PDB entry 2LCT | solution NMR | chains A and B

Chain A:
Molecule: Proto-oncogene vav
Source organism: Homo sapiens
Notes: fragment: SH2 domain residues 664-767
UniProt: P15498 (VAV_HUMAN); residue numbers follow UniProt; this construct covers 664-767
Chain sequence (107 residues; row label = number of the first residue in the row):
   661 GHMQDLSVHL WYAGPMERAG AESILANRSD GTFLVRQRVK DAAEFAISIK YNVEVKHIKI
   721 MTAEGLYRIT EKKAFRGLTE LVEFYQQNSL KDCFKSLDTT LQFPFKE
Construct notes: expression tag (661-663)
UniProt features mapped onto this chain:
  - mutagenesis: Arg696 (R696L: Loss of interaction with SYK)
What the authors report for this chain:
  - conformationally variable residues: Met721 to Arg728

Chain B:
Molecule: Tyrosine-protein kinase SYK
Notes: EC 2.7.10.2; fragment: sequence database residues 338-350
UniProt: P48025 (KSYK_MOUSE); numbering as in UniProt (aligned over 338-350)
Chain sequence (13 residues; row label = number of the first residue in the row):
   338 DTEVYESPYA DPE
Modified residues: Tyr342 (o-phosphotyrosine; PTR); Tyr346 (o-phosphotyrosine; PTR)
UniProt features mapped onto this chain:
  - modified residue: Thr339 (Phosphothreonine), Tyr342 (Phosphotyrosine), Ser344 (Phosphoserine), Tyr346 (Phosphotyrosine)
What the authors report for this chain:
  - post-translational modification sites: Tyr342, Tyr346
  - mutagenesis - Y342F, Y342F/Y346F, Y346F: decreased signaling
  - mutagenesis - Y346F (2-fold): decreased signaling (NFAT activity)

How chain A and chain B interact:
Residue-residue contacts (25; chain A residue first):
  Arg678(A) with Asp338(B); Thr339(B); Glu340(B); Val341(B); Glu343(B)
  Arg696(A) with Tyr342(B)
  Arg698(A) with Tyr342(B)
  Val699(A) with Tyr342(B)
  Ala706(A) with Tyr342(B)
  Lys716(A) with Tyr346(B)
  His717(A) with Tyr342(B); Pro345(B)
  Ile718(A) with Tyr342(B); Pro345(B)
  Lys719(A) with Tyr342(B)
  Ile729(A) with Tyr346(B)
  Thr730(A) with Tyr346(B); Ala347(B)
  Glu731(A) with Asp348(B)
  Lys732(A) with Ala347(B); Asp348(B)
  Phe754(A) with Tyr346(B)
  Lys755(A) with Tyr346(B)
  Ser756(A) with Tyr346(B)
  Leu757(A) with Tyr346(B)
Also at the interface, not in a pair above, chain A (19 interface residues in all): Met676, Cys753
Interface features reported in the paper:
  - residue pairs: Arg678(A)-Tyr342(B), Arg696(A)-Tyr342(B), Arg698(A)-Tyr342(B), Ala706(A)-Tyr342(B), Lys716(A)-Tyr346(B), His717(A)-Tyr342(B), Ile718(A)-Pro345(B), Lys719(A)-Tyr342(B), Lys755(A)-Tyr346(B)
  - interface residues, chain A: Ile729(A), Lys751(A)

Summary:
Chain A and chain B form an interface of 19 and 10 residues respectively. The authors report contacts between
Arg678(A) and Tyr342(B), Arg696(A) and Tyr342(B) and Arg698(A) and Tyr342(B) among others. UniProt lists one
mutagenesis site on chain A. The paper reports that Y342F, Y342F/Y346F and Y346F of chain B reduce signaling;
interface residues Ile729(A) and Lys751(A).
Here chain A is Proto-oncogene vav (Homo sapiens) and chain B is Tyrosine-protein kinase SYK. Entry 2LCT
(Solution structure of the Vav1 SH2 domain complexed with a Syk-derived doubly phosphorylated peptide) was
determined by solution NMR.
